6HT0 - chain A; structure by X-ray diffraction, 1.80 A resolution.

# Chain A
Molecule: Protein ENL
From: Homo sapiens
UniProt: Q03111 (ENL_HUMAN); residue numbers follow UniProt; this construct covers 1-148
Sequence (155 residues; each row starts with the number of its first residue; numbering starts at 0):
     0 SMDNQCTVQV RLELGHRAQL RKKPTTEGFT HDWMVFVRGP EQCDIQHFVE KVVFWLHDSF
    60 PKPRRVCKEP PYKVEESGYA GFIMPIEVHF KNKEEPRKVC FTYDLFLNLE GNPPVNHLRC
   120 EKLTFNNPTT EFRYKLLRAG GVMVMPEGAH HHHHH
Disordered / not traced: 0-1, 146-154
Sequence notes: expression tag (0, 149-154)
Ligand contacts: GQ8 (1-cyclopropyl-N-[2-[[(2S)-2-methylpyrrolidin-1-yl]methyl]-3H-benzimidazol-5-yl]indazole-5-carboxamide): F28, H56, S58, F59, P60, R64, E75, S76, G77, Y78, A79, G80, F81

# Summary
Chain A binds compound GQ8.
Chain A is Protein ENL (Homo sapiens); the structure, Crystal structure of MLLT1 (ENL) YEATS domain in
complexed with compound 94, was determined by X-ray diffraction, deposited together with 6HT1.
